Entry 6X26 (electron microscopy, 4.10 A resolution (low resolution: residue-level contacts below are approximate; hydrogen-bond / salt-bridge calls are withheld)); this record covers chains J and P of the 9 polymer chains in the assembly.

Chain J:
Molecule: DNA-directed RNA polymerase subunit beta'
From: Escherichia coli
Notes: EC 2.7.7.6
UniProtKB: A0A4S1NBU2 (A0A4S1NBU2_ECOLX); numbering as in UniProt (aligned over 1-1407)
Sequence (1407 residues; numbered 1 to 1407; the number before each row is that of its first residue):
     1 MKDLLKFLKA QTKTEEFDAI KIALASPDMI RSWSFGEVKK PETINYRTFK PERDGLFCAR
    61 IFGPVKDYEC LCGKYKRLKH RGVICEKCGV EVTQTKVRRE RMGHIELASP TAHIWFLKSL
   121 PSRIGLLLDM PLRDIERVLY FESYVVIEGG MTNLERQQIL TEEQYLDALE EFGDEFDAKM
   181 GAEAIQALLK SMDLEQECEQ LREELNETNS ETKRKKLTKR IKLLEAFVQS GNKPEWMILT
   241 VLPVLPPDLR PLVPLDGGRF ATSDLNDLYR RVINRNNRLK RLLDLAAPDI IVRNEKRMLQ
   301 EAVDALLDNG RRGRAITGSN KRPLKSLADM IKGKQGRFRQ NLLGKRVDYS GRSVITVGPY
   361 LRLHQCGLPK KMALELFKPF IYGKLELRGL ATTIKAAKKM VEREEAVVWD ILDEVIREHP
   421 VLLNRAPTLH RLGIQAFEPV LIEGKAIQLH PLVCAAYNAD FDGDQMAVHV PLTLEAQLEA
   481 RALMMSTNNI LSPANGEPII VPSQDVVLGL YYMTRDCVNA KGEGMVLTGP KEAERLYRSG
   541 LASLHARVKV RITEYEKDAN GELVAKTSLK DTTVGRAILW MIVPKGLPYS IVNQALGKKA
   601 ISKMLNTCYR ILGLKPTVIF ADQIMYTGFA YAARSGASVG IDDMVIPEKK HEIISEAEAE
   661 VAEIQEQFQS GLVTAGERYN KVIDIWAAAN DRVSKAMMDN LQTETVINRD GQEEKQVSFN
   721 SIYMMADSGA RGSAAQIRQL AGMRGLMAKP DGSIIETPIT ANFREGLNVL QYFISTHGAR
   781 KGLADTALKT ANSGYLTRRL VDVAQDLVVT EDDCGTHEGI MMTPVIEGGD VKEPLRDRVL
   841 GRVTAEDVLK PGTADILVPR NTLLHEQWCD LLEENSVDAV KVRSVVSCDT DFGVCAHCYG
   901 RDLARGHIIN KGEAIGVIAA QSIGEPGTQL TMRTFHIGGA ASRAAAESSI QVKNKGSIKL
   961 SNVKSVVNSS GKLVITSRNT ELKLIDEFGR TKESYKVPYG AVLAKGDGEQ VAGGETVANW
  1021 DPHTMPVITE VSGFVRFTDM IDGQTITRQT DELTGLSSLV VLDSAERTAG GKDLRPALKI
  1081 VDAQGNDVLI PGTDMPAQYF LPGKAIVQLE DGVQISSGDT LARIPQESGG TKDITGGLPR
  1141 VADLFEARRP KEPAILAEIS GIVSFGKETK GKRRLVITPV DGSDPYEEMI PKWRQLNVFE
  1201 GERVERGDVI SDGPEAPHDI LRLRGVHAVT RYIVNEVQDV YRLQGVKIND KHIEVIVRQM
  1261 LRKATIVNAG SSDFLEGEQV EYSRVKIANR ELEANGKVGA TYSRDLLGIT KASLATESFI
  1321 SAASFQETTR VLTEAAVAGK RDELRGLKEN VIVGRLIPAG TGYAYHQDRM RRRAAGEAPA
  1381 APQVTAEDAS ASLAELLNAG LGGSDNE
Disordered / not traced: 1-15, 934-947, 1127-1134, 1374-1407
Differences from the reference sequence: conflict Val1384 (Met in A0A4S1NBU2)
Metal / ion sites: Zn2+ site 1: Cys72, Cys85, Cys88; Mg2+: Asp460, Asp462, Asp464 (shared with 1 residue of chain R); Zn2+ site 2: Cys814, Cys888, Cys895, Cys898

Chain P:
Molecule: 64-nt DNA strand
Sequence (64 nucleotides; numbered 101 to 164; the number before each row is that of its first residue):
   101 GGGTATTCGC CGCGTACCTC TCCTAGCCCG CAAGTATCCT ATTCCTTGCA GCGGTGCCGT
   161 TGGG
Disordered / not traced: 156-164

How chain J and chain P interact:
Residue-residue contacts (23):
  Leu120(J) with DC110(P)
  Asn209(J) with DG102(P)
  Glu211(J) with DG103(P)
  Lys213(J) with DG102(P)
  Arg311(J) with DC110(P); DC111(P)
  Lys334(J) with DC113(P); DG114(P); DT115(P)
  Arg339(J) with DC113(P)
  Arg346(J) with DC117(P)
  Arg352(J) with DA116(P); DC117(P)
  Ala426(J) with DA116(P)
  Pro427(J) with DG114(P)
  Ala791(J) with DG114(P)
  Tyr795(J) with DC113(P)
  Lys1172(J) with DA105(P)
  Gln1326(J) with DG112(P)
  Glu1327(J) with DC111(P); DG112(P)
  Arg1330(J) with DC110(P); DC111(P)
Interface residues without a listed pair, chain J (24 interface residues in all): Lys118, Thr212, Phe260, Ser319, Thr790, Gly794, Met1189
Interface residues without a listed pair, chain P (13 interface residues in all): DT104, DT124

Summary:
The interface between chain J and chain P involves 24 residues on one side and 13 on the other. Cys72(J),
Cys85(J) and Cys88(J) coordinate Zn2+ site 1. Asp460(J), Asp462(J) and Asp464(J) coordinate Mg2+.
Here chain J is DNA-directed RNA polymerase subunit beta' (Escherichia coli) and chain P is a 64-nt DNA
strand. Entry 6X26 (Mfd-bound E.coli RNA polymerase elongation complex - L1 state) was determined by electron
microscopy, deposited together with 6X2F, 6X2N, 6X43, 6X4W, 6X4Y and 6X50.
